PDB entry 6CY8 | X-ray diffraction, 2.73 A resolution | chains B and A

Chain B:
Name: Butyryl-CoA dehydrogenase
Organism: Marinomonas mediterranea (strain ATCC 700492 / JCM 21426 / NBRC 103028 / MMB-1)
Notes: EC 1.3.8.1
Reference sequence: F2K077 (F2K077_MARM1); numbering as in UniProt (aligned over 1-380)
Amino-acid sequence (380 residues; each row starts with the number of its first residue):
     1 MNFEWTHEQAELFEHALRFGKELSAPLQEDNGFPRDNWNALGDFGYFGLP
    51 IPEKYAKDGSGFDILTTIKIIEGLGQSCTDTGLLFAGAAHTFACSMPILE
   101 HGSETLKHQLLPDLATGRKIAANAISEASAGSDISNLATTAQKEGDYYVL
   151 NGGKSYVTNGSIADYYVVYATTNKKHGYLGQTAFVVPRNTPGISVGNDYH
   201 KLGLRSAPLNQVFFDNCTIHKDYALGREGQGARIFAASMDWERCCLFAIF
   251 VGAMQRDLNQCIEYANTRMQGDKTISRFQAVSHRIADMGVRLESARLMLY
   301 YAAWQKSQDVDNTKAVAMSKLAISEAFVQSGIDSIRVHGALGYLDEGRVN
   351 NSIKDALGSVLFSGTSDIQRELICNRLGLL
Disordered / not traced: 24-31, 117-118
Ligand contacts:
  - FAD (flavin-adenine dinucleotide): Phe85, Asn123, Ala124, Ile125, Ser126, Gly131, Ser132, Tyr156, Val157, Thr158, Lys201, Leu204, Leu209, Arg268, Gln270, Ile275, Phe278, Gln279, Ala280, Val281, Arg284, Arg336, Val337, Gly339, Ala340, Leu341, Tyr343, Gly358, Leu361, Phe362, Ser363, Gly364, Thr365, Asp367, Ile368, Glu371
  - 4'-phosphopantetheine (PNS): Asn123, Ile125, Gly131, Ser132, Asp133, Ile134, Ala232, Phe235, Ala236, Met239, Glu242, Arg243, Phe362, Ser363, Gly364, Ile368, Leu372
Reported in the primary citation:
  - catalytic residues: Asn123 (proposed by the authors, not directly observed)
  - catalytic residues: Glu242
  - mutagenesis - E242A, E242D: abolished catalytic activity on production of 2
  - mutagenesis - N123A: decreased catalytic activity on production of 2
  - mutagenesis - S363A: unchanged catalytic activity on production of 2

Chain A:
Name: Alpha/beta hydrolase fold protein
Organism: Marinomonas mediterranea (strain ATCC 700492 / JCM 21426 / NBRC 103028 / MMB-1)
Reference sequence: F2K074 (F2K074_MARM1); residue numbers follow UniProt; this construct covers 1-77
Amino-acid sequence (77 residues; numbered 1 to 77; the number before each row is that of its first residue):
     1 MIEKLIHFINNDLLEGAADDLDQNTPLLELGILDSLSMVLLLAHIDQQYG
    51 VKIPEHEINPEHFENVATLAALINQLS
Disordered / not traced: 1-5, 16-20, 74-77
Reported in the primary citation:
  - binding site for 4'-phosphopantetheine: Ser35
  - post-translational modification sites: Ser35

How chain B and chain A interact:
Residue-residue contacts (19; chain B residue first):
  Lys175(B) with Glu29(A)
  His176(B) with Leu28(A); Pro60(A)
  Gly177(B) with Leu28(A)
  Tyr178(B) with Leu33(A); Asp34(A); Ser35(A)
  Leu179(B) with Ile58(A), hydrophobic; Asn59(A)
  Arg227(B) with His56(A), hydrogen bond
  Arg233(B) with Glu55(A), salt bridge; Ile58(A)
  Asn375(B) with Leu36(A), hydrogen bond (side chain-backbone); Val39(A); Leu40(A)
  Arg376(B) with Val39(A)
  Leu380(B) with Asp12(A); Glu15(A); Leu40(A), hydrophobic
Also at the interface, not in a pair above, chain B (12 interface residues in all): Gln230, Glu371
Also at the interface, not in a pair above, chain A (16 interface residues in all): Met38
From the paper, about this interface:
  - pairs named by the authors: Arg233(B)-Glu55(A)
  - hot spots on chain B (mutagenesis) - Y178A/L179A: abolished catalytic activity on production of 2

Overview:
The interface between chain B and chain A involves 12 residues on one side and 16 on the other, with 2
hydrogen bonds and 1 salt bridge. Among the polar pairs are Arg233(B)-Glu55(A), Arg227(B)-His56(A) and
Asn375(B)-Leu36(A). The authors report a contact between Arg233(B) and Glu55(A). The paper reports catalytic
residues Asn123(B) and Glu242(B); E242A, E242D and Y178A/L179A of chain B abolish catalytic activity on
production of 2; 5 substitutions were tested in all.
Here chain B is Butyryl-CoA dehydrogenase and chain A is Alpha/beta hydrolase fold protein, both from
Marinomonas mediterranea (strain ATCC 700492 / JCM 21426 / NBRC 103028 / MMB-1). Entry 6CY8 (Crystal structure
of FAD-dependent dehydrogenase) was determined by X-ray diffraction together with 6CXT from the same study.
